1PWX - chains B and D of the 4 polymer chains in the assembly; structure by X-ray diffraction, 1.80 A resolution.

[Chain B (and D)]
Protein: halohydrin dehalogenase
Organism: Agrobacterium tumefaciens
Notes: chain D of this document is another copy of the same molecule, construct and numbering; everything in this record applies to it too
UniProt: Q93D82 (Q93D82_RHIRD); residue numbers follow UniProt; this construct covers 1-254
Sequence (254 residues; each row starts with the number of its first residue):
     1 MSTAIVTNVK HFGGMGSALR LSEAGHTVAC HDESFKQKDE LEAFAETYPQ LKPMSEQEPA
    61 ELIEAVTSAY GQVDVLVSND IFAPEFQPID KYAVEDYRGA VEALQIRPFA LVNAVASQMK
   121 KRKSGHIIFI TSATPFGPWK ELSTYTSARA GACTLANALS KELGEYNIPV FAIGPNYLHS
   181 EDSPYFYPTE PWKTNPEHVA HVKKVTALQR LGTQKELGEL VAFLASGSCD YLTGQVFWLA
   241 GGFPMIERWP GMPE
Not modelled in the structure: 1, 254
What the authors report for this chain:
  - catalytic residues: S132, Y145, R149
  - catalytic residues: D80 (proposed by the authors, not directly observed)
  - binding site for bromide ion: F12, P175 to T189
  - mutagenesis - S132A (>10 000-fold), Y145F (>10 000-fold), R149K (400-fold), R149N (>10 000-fold): decreased catalytic activity (citing earlier work)
  - mutagenesis - D80A: abolished catalytic activity
  - mutagenesis - D80N (220-fold): decreased catalytic activity

[How chain B and chain D interact]
Residue-residue contacts (45):
  F86(B) with W249(D), hydrophobic; M252(D), hydrophobic
  G137(B) with I246(D)
  P138(B) with I246(D)
  W139(B) with I246(D); E247(D), hydrogen bond (side chain-backbone); R248(D); W249(D)
  K140(B) with R248(D)
  E141(B) with R248(D), salt bridge
  Y177(B) with W249(D)
  Y187(B) with W249(D), hydrogen bond
  W192(B) with W249(D)
  E197(B) with P250(D)
  H198(B) with P250(D)
  H201(B) with E247(D); R248(D); W249(D); P250(D)
  K204(B) with E247(D), salt bridge
  V205(B) with E247(D)
  F243(B) with I246(D), hydrophobic
  M245(B) with K140(D)
  I246(B) with G137(D); P138(D); W139(D); P244(D), hydrophobic
  E247(B) with W139(D), hydrogen bond (backbone-side chain); Y177(D); H201(D); K204(D), salt bridge; V205(D)
  R248(B) with W139(D); K140(D), hydrogen bond (side chain-backbone); E141(D), salt bridge; H201(D)
  W249(B) with W139(D); Y177(D), hydrogen bond; Y187(D), hydrogen bond; W192(D), hydrophobic; H201(D)
  P250(B) with E197(D); H198(D); H201(D)
  M252(B) with F86(D), hydrophobic
Interface residues without a listed pair, chain B (23 interface residues in all): P244
Interface residues without a listed pair, chain D (24 interface residues in all): F186, F243, M245

[In short]
23 residues of chain B face 24 of chain D across their interface; the contacts include 6 hydrogen bonds and 4
salt bridges. Polar contacts include E141(B)-R248(D), K204(B)-E247(D) and W139(B)-E247(D). The paper reports
catalytic residues S132(B), Y145(B) and R149(B) among others; S132A, Y145F and R149K of chain B, among others,
reduce catalytic activity; 6 substitutions were tested in all.
Chain B and chain D are both halohydrin dehalogenase (Agrobacterium tumefaciens); the structure, Crystal
structure of the haloalcohol dehalogenase HheC complexed with bromide, was determined by X-ray diffraction,
deposited together with 1PWZ and 1PX0.
